Entry 7TMT (electron microscopy, 3.80 A resolution); this record covers chains F and K of the 31 polymer chains in the assembly.

== Chain F ==
Name: Vacuolar proton pump subunit B
Source organism: Saccharomyces cerevisiae
UniProt: A0A6A5Q585 (A0A6A5Q585_YEASX); numbering as in UniProt (aligned over 1-517)
Chain sequence (517 residues; each row starts with the number of its first residue):
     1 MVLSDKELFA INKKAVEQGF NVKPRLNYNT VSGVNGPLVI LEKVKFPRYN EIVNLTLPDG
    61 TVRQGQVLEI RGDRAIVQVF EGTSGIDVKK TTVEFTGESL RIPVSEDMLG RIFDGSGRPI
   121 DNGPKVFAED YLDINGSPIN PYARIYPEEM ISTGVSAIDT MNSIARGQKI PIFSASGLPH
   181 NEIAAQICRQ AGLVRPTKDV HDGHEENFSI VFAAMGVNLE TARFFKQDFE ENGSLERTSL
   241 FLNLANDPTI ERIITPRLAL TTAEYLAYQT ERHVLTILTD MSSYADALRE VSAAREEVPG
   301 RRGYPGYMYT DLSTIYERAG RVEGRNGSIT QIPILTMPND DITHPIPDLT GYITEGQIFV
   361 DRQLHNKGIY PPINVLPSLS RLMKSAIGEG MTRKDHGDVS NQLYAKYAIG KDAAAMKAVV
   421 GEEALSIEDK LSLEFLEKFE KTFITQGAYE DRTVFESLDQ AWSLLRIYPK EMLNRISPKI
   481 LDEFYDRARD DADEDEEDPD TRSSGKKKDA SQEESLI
Not modelled in the structure: 1-10, 489-517
Ligand contacts: ADP (adenosine-5'-diphosphate): Leu379, Ser380, Arg381, Lys384

== Chain K ==
Name: V-ATPase subunit E
Source organism: Saccharomyces cerevisiae
UniProt: A0A6A5Q7Y8 (A0A6A5Q7Y8_YEASX); numbering as in UniProt (aligned over 1-233)
Chain sequence (233 residues; each row starts with the number of its first residue):
     1 MSSAITALTP NQVNDELNKM QAFIRKEAEE KAKEIQLKAD QEYEIEKTNI VRNETNNIDG
    61 NFKSKLKKAM LSQQITKSTI ANKMRLKVLS AREQSLDGIF EETKEKLSGI ANNRDEYKPI
   121 LQSLIVEALL KLLEPKAIVK ALERDVDLIE SMKDDIMREY GEKAQRAPLE EIVISNDYLN
   181 KDLVSGGVVV SNASDKIEIN NTLEERLKLL SEEALPAIRL ELYGPSKTRK FFD
Not modelled in the structure: 1-7, 232-233

== Interface between chain F and chain K ==
Residue-residue contacts - 62 pairs, chain F then chain K:
  Asn12(F) - Pro225(K)
  Ala15(F) - Leu220(K)
  Glu17(F) - Pro216(K)
  Glu17(F) - Ala217(K)  hydrogen bond (side chain-backbone)
  Gly19(F) - Ala214(K)
  Phe20(F) - Ala214(K)  hydrophobic
  Phe20(F) - Ala217(K)  hydrophobic
  Val22(F) - Arg206(K)
  Val22(F) - Leu209(K)  hydrophobic
  Pro24(F) - Lys131(K)
  Pro24(F) - Asn201(K)
  Arg25(F) - Leu209(K)
  Leu26(F) - Lys131(K)
  Leu26(F) - Leu132(K)  hydrophobic
  Leu26(F) - Glu198(K)
  Asn27(F) - Lys196(K)
  Asn27(F) - Glu198(K)  hydrogen bond (backbone-backbone)
  Tyr28(F) - Lys196(K)
  Tyr28(F) - Ile197(K)  hydrophobic
  Asn29(F) - Lys196(K)  hydrogen bond (backbone-backbone)
  Thr30(F) - Lys196(K)
  Lys45(F) - Leu132(K)
  Lys45(F) - Glu134(K)  salt bridge
  Glu106(F) - Ser226(K)
  Glu106(F) - Lys227(K)
  Asp107(F) - Arg92(K)  salt bridge
  Asp107(F) - Arg219(K)  salt bridge
  Gly110(F) - Arg85(K)  hydrogen bond (backbone-side chain)
  Asp121(F) - Leu86(K)
  Pro124(F) - Leu89(K)
  Pro124(F) - Ser90(K)
  Pro124(F) - Glu93(K)
  Phe127(F) - Leu96(K)  hydrophobic
  Phe127(F) - Arg219(K)  hydrogen bond (backbone-side chain)
  Ala128(F) - Leu215(K)
  Ala128(F) - Pro216(K)
  Glu129(F) - Pro216(K)
  Glu129(F) - Arg219(K)  salt bridge
  Glu129(F) - Ser226(K)
  Glu129(F) - Arg229(K)
  Asp130(F) - Arg229(K)  salt bridge
  Tyr131(F) - Glu212(K)  hydrogen bond (side chain-backbone)
  Tyr131(F) - Glu213(K)
  Tyr131(F) - Leu215(K)
  Tyr131(F) - Pro216(K)
  Glu230(F) - Gln74(K)
  Glu230(F) - Ser78(K)
  Glu231(F) - Leu71(K)
  Glu231(F) - Ser72(K)
  Glu231(F) - Gln74(K)
  Glu231(F) - Ile75(K)
  Leu235(F) - Arg85(K)
  Tyr265(F) - Arg229(K)
  Tyr268(F) - Phe231(K)
  Gln269(F) - Arg229(K)  hydrogen bond
  Gln269(F) - Lys230(K)  hydrogen bond (backbone-backbone)
  Gln269(F) - Phe231(K)
  Thr270(F) - Thr228(K)
  Glu271(F) - Lys230(K)
  Glu271(F) - Phe231(K)
  Gly324(F) - Phe231(K)
  Arg325(F) - Phe231(K)
Interface residues without a listed pair, chain F (41 interface residues in all): Lys14, Phe46, Ser105, Leu109, Arg111, Gly123, Glu236
Interface residues without a listed pair, chain K (44 interface residues in all): Leu133, Ile199, Asn200, Glu205, Leu210, Ser211, Ile218, Glu221

== In short ==
Chain F and chain K form an interface of 41 and 44 residues respectively; the contacts include 8 hydrogen
bonds and 5 salt bridges. Polar pairs include Lys45(F)-Glu134(K), Asp107(F)-Arg92(K) and Asp107(F)-Arg219(K).
Bound to chain F: ADP.
Here chain F is Vacuolar proton pump subunit B and chain K is V-ATPase subunit E, both from Saccharomyces
cerevisiae. Entry 7TMT (V-ATPase from Saccharomyces cerevisiae, State 3) was determined by electron microscopy
(same publication as 7TMM, 7TMO, 7TMP, 7TMQ, 7TMR and 7TMS).
